Entry 7Z8J (electron microscopy, 3.93 A resolution); this record covers chains m and x of the 9 polymer chains in the assembly.

[Chain m]
Protein: Cytoplasmic dynein 1 heavy chain 1
Source organism: Homo sapiens
UniProt: Q14204 (DYHC1_HUMAN); residues 1-4646 here = UniProt positions 1-4646
Amino-acid sequence (4646 residues; row label = number of the first residue in the row):
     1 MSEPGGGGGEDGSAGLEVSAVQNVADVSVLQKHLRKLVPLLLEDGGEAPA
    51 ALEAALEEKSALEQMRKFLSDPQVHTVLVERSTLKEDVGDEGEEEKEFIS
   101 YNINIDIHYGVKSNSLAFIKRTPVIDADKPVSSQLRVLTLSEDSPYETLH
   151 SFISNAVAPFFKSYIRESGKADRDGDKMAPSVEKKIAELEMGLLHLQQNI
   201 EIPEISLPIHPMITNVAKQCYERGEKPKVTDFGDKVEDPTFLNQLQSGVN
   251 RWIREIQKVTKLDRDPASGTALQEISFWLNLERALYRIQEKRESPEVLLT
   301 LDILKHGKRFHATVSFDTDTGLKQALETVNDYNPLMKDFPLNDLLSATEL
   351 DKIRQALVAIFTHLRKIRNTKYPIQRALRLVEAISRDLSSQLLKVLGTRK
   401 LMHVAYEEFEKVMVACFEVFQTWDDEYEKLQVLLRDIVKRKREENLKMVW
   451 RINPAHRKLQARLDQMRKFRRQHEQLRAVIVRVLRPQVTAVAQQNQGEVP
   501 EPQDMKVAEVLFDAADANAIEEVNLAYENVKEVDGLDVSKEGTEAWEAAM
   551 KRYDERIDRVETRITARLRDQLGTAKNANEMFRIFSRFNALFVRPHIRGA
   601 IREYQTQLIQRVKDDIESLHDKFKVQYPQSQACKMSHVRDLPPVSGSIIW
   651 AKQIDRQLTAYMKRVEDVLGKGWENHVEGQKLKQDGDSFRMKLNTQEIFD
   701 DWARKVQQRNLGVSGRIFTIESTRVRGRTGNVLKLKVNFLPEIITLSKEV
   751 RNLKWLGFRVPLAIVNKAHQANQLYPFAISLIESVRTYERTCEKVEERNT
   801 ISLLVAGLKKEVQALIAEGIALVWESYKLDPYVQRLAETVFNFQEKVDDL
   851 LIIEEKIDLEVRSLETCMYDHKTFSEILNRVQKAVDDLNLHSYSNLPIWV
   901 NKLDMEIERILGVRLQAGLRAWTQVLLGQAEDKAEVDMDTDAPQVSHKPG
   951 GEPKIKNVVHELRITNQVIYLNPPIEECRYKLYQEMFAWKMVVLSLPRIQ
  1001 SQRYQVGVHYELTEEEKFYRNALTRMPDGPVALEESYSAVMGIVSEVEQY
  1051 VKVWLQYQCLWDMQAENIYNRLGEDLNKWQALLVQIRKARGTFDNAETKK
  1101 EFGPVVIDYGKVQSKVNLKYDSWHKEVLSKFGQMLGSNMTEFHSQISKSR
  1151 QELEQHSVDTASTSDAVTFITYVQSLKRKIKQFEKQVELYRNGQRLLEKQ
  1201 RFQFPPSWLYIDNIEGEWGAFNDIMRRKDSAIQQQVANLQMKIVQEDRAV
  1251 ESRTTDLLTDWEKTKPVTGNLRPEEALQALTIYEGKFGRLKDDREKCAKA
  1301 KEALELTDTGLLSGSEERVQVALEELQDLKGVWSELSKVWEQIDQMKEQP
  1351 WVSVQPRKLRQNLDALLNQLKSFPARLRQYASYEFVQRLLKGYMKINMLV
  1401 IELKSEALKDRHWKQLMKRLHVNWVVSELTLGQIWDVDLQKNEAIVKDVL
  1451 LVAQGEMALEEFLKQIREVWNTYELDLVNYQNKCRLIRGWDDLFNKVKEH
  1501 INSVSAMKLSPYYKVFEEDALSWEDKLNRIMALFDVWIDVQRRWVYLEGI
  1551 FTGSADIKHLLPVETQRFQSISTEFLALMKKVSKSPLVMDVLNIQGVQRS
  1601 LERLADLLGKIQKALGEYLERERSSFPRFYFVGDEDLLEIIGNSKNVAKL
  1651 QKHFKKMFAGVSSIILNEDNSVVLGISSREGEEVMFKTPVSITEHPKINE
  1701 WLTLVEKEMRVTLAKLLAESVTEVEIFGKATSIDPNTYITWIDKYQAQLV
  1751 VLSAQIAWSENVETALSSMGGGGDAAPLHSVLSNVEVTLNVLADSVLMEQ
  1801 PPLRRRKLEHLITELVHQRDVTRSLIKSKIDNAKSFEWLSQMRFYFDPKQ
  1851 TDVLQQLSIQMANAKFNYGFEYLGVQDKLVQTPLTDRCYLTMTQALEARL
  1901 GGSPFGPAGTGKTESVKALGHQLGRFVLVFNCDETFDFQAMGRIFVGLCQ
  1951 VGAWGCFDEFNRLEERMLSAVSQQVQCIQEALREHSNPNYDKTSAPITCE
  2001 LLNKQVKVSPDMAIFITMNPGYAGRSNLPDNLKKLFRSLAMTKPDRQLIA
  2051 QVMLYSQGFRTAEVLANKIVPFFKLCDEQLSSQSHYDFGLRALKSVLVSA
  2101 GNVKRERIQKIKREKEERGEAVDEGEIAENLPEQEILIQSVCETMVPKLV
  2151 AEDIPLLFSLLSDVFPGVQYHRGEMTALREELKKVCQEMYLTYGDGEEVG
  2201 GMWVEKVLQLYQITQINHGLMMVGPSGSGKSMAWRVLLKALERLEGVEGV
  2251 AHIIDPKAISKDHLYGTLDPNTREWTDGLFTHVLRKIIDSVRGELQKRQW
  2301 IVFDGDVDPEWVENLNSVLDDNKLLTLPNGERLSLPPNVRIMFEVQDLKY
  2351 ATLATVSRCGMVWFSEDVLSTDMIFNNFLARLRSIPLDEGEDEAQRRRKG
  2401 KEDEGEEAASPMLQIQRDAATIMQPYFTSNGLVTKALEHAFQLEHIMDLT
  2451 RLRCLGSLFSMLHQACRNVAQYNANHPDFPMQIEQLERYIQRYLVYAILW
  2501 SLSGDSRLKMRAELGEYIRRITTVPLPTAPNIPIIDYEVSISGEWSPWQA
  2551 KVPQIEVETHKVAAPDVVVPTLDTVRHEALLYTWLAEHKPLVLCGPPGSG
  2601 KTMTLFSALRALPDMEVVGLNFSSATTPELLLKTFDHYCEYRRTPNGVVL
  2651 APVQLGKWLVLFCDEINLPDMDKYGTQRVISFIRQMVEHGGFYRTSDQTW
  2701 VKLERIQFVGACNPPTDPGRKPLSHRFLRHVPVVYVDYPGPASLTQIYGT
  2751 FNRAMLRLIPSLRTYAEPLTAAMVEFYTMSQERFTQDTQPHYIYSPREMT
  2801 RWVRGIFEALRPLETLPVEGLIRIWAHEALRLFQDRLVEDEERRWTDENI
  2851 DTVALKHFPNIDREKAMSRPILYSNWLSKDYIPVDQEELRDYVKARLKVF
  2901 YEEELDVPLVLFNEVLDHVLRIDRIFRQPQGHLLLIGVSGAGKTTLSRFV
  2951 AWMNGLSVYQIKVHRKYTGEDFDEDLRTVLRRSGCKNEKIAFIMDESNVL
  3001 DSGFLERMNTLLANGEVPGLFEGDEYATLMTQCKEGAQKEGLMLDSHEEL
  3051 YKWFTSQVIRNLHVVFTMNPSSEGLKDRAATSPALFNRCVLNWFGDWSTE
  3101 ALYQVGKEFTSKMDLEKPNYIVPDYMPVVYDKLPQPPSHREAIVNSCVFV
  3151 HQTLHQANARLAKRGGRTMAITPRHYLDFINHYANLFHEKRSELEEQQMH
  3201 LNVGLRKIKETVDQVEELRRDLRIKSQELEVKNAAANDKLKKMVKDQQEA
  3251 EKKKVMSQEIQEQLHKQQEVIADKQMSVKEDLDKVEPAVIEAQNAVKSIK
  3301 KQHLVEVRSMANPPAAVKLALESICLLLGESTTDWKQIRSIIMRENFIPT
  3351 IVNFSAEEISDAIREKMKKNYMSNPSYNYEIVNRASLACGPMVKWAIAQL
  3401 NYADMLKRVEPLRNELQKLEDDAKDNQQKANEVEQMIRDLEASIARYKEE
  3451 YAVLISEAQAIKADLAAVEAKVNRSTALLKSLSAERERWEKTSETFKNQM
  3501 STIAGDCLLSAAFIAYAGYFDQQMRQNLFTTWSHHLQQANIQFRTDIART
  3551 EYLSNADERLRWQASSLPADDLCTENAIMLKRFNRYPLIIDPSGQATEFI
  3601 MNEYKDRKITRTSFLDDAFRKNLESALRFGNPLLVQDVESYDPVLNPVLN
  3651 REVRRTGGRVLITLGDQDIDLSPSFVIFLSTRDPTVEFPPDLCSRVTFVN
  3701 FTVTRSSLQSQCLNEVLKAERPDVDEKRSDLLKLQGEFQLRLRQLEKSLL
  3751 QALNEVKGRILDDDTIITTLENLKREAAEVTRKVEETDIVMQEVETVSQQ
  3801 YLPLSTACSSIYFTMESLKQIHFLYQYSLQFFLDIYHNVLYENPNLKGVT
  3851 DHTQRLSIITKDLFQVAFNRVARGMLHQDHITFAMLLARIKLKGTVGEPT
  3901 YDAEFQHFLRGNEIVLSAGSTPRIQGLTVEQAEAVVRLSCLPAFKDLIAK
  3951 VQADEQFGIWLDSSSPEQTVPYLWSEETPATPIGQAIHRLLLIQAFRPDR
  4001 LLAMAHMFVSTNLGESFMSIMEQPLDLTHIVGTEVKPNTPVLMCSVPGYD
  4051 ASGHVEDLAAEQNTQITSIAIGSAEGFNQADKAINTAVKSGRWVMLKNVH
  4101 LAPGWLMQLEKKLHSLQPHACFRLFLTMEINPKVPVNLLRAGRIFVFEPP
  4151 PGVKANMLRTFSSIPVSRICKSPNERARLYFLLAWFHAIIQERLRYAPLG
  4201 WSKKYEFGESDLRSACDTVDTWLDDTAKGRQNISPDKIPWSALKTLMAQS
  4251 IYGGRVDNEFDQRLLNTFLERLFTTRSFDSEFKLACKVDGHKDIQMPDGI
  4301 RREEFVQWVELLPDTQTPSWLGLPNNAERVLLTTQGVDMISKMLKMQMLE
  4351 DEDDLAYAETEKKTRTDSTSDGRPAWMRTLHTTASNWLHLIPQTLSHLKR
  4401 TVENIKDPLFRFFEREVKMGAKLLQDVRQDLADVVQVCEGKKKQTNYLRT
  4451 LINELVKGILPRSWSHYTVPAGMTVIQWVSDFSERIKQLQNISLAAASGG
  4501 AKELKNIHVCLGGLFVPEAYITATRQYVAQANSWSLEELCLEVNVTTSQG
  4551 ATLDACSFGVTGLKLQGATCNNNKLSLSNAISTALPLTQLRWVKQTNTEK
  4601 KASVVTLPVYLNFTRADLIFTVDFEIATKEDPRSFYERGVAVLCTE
Unresolved in the structure: 1-258, 293-321, 486-512, 721-733, 852-4646
Swiss-Prot annotation at these positions:
  - binding site (ATP): Gly-1906 to Thr-1913, Gly-2224 to Ser-2231, Gly-2595 to Thr-2602, Gly-2937 to Thr-2944
  - modified residue: Ser-2 (N-acetylserine), Ser-70 (Phosphoserine), Lys-1125 (N6-acetyllysine), Ser-1230 (Phosphoserine), Lys-3480 (N6-acetyllysine), Ser-4162 (Phosphoserine), Lys-4283 (N6-acetyllysine), Thr-4366 (Phosphothreonine), Ser-4368 (Phosphoserine)
  - natural variant: Glu-94 (E94K: Found in a patient with spinal muscular atrophy; uncertain significance), Lys-129 (K129I: In CDCBM13), Arg-264 (R264L: In SMALED1), His-306 (H306R: In CMT2O and SMALED1), Ile-584 (I584L: In SMALED1), Arg-598 (R598C: In CMT2O and SMALED1), Thr-659 to Met-662 (deletion: In CDCBM13), Lys-671 (K671E: In SMALED1), Pro-776 (P776L: In SMALED1), Tyr-970 (Y970C: In SMALED1), Gly-1132 (G1132E: In SMALED1), Gln-1194 (Q1194R: In CMT2O), 9 further natural variant entries in UniProt

[Chain x]
Protein: BICD family-like cargo adapter 1
Source organism: Mus musculus
UniProt: A0JNT9 (BICL1_MOUSE); numbering as in UniProt (aligned over 1-577)
Amino-acid sequence (577 residues; numbered 1 to 577; the number before each row is that of its first residue):
     1 MSAFCLGLAGRASAPAEPDSACCMELPAGAGDAVRSPATAAALVSFPGGP
    51 GELELALEEELALLAAGERSSEPGEHPQAEPESPVEGHGPPLPPPPTQDP
   101 ELLSVIRQKEKDLVLAARLGKALLERNQDMSRQYEQMHKELTDKLEHLEQ
   151 EKHELRRRFENREGEWEGRVSELETDVKQLQDELERQQLHLREADREKTR
   201 AVQELSEQNQRLLDQLSRASEVERQLSMQVHALKEDFREKNSSTNQHIIR
   251 LESLQAEIKMLSDRKRELEHRLSATLEENDLLQGTVEELQDRVLILERQG
   301 HDKDLQLHQSQLELQEVRLSYRQLQGKVEELTEERSLQSSAATSTSLLSE
   351 IEQSMEAEELEQEREQLRLQLWEAYCQVRYLCSHLRGNDSADSAVSTDSS
   401 MDESSETSSAKDVPAGSLRTALNDLKRLIQSIVDGVEPTVTLLSVEMTAL
   451 KEERDRLRVTSEDKEPKEQLQKAIRDRDEAIAKKNAVELELAKCKMDMMS
   501 LNSQLLDAIQQKLNLSQQLEAWQDDMHRVIDRQLMDTHLKEQSRPAAAAF
   551 PRGHGVGRGQEPSTADGKRLFSFFRKI
Unresolved in the structure: 1-99, 193-577
Swiss-Prot annotation at these positions:
  - motif: Ala-116 to Gly-120 (CC1 box)
  - mutagenesis: Lys-512 (K512M: Abolishes Rab6-binding)

[Interface between chain m and chain x]
Pairs across the interface - 4 pairs, chain m then chain x:
  Glu-428(m) / Asn-161(x)  hydrogen bond
  Val-432(m) / Asn-161(x)
  Arg-435(m) / Glu-165(x)  salt bridge
  Met-448(m) / Glu-172(x)
Other interface residues (no listed pair), chain m (5 interface residues in all): Asp-425
Other interface residues (no listed pair), chain x (5 interface residues in all): Glu-154, Arg-157

[Overview]
Chain m and chain x each contribute 5 residues to their interface, with 1 hydrogen bond and 1 salt bridge.
Polar pairs include Arg-435(m)/Glu-165(x) and Glu-428(m)/Asn-161(x). UniProt lists 32 ATP-binding residues on
chain m; one mutagenesis site on chain x.
Here chain m is Cytoplasmic dynein 1 heavy chain 1 (Homo sapiens) and chain x is BICD family-like cargo
adapter 1 (Mus musculus). Entry 7Z8J (Cytoplasmic dynein (A2) bound to BICDR1) was determined by electron
microscopy together with 7Z8K and 7Z8L from the same study.
